Entry 4C9W (X-ray diffraction, 1.65 A resolution); this record covers chain A.

[Chain A]
Protein: 7,8-dihydro-8-oxoguanine triphosphatase
From: Homo sapiens
Notes: EC 3.6.1.55, 3.6.1.56
Reference sequence: P36639 (8ODP_HUMAN); residue numbers follow UniProt; this construct covers 1-156
Sequence (158 residues; row label = number of the first residue in the row; numbers below 1 keep their minus sign (Gly-1 is residue -1)):
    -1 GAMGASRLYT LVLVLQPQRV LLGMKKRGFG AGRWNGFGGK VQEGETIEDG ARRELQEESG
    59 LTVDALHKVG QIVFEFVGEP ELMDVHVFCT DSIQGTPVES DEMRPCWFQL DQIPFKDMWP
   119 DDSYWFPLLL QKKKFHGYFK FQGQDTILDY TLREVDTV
Disordered / not traced: -1 to 2
Sequence notes: expression tag (-1 to 0)
Ligand contacts: crizotinib (VGH; 3-[(1R)-1-(2,6-dichloro-3-fluorophenyl)ethoxy]-5-(1-piperidin-4-yl-1H-pyrazol-4-yl)pyridin-2-amine): Tyr7, Leu9, Phe27, Asn33, Phe72, Phe74, Met81, Val83, Trp117, Asp119, Asp120, Phe139, Gln142
UniProt features mapped onto this chain:
  - motif: Gly37 to Gly58 (Nudix box)
  - binding site (2-oxo-dATP): Thr8, Asn33, Phe35 to Lys38, Trp117 to Asp120
  - binding site (8-oxo-dGMP): Thr8, Lys23, Asn33, Trp117 to Asp120
  - binding site (8-oxo-dGTP): Thr8, Lys23, Asn33, Phe35 to Lys38, Trp117 to Asp120
  - binding site (N(6)-methyl-AMP): Thr8, Lys23, Trp117 to Asp120
  - binding site (O(6)-methyl-dGMP): Thr8, Lys23, Asn33, Trp117 to Asp120
  - binding site (8-oxo-ATP): Phe27, Phe35 to Lys38, Glu52, Glu56, Trp117 to Asp120
  - binding site (Mg(2+)): Gly36, Glu52, Glu55, Glu56, Glu100
  - natural variant: Val83 (V83M: Decreased localization to mitochondrion)
  - mutagenesis: Phe27 (F27A: Reduces 2-oxo-dATPase and 8-oxo-dGTPase activities), Gly36 (G36R: Reduces activity by 97%), Gly37 (G37F: Loss of activity), Val39 (V39E: Loss of activity), Gln40 (Q40P: Reduces activity by 97%), Gly42 (G42I: Reduces activity by 60%), Ile45 (I45K: Loss of activity), Asp47 (D47P: Loss of activity), Gly48 (G48M: Loss of activity), Ala49 (A49P: Loss of activity), Leu53 (L53P: Loss of activity), Gln54 (Q54P: Loss of activity), 17 further mutagenesis entries in UniProt

[Overview]
Ligands of chain A: crizotinib. UniProt lists 10 residues binding 2-oxo-dATP, 7 residues binding 8-oxo-dGMP,
11 residues binding 8-oxo-dGTP and 6 N(6)-methyl-AMP-binding residues.
Chain A is 7,8-dihydro-8-oxoguanine triphosphatase (Homo sapiens); the structure, Crystal structure of NUDT1
(MTH1) with R-crizotinib, was determined by X-ray diffraction (same publication as 4C9X).
